PDB entry 8DY6 | electron microscopy, 4.32 A resolution (low resolution: residue-level contacts below are approximate; hydrogen-bond / salt-bridge calls are withheld) | chains B and F of the 12 polymer chains in the assembly

[Chain B (and F)]
Protein: Envelope glycoprotein gp160
Source organism: Human immunodeficiency virus 1
Notes: chain F of this document is another copy of the same molecule, construct and numbering; everything in this record applies to it too
Sequence (646 residues; numbered 19 to 664; the number before each row is that of its first residue):
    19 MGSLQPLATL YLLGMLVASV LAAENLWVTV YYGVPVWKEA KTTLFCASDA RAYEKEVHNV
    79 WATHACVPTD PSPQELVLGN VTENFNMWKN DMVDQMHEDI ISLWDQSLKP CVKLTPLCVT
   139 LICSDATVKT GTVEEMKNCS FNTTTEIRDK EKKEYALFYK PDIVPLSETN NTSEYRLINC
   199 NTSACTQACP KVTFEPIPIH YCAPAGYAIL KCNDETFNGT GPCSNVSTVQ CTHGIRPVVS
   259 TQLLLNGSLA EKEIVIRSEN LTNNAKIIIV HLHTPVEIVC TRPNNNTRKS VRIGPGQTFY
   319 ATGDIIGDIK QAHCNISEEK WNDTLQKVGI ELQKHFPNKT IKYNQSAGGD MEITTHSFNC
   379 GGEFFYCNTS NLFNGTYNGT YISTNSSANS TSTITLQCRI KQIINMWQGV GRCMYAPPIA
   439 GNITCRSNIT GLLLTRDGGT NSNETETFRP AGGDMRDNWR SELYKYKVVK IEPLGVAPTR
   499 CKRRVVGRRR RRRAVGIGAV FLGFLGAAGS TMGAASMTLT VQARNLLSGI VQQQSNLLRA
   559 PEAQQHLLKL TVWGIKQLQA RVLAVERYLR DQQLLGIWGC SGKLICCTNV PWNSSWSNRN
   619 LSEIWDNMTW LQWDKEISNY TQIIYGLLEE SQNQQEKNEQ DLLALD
Disordered / not traced: 19-521, 548-568
Cystine bridges: C598-C604

[Chain B / chain F interface]
Residue-residue contacts (25):
  S534(B) with N651(F)
  M535(B) with N651(F); K655(F)
  L537(B) with N651(F)
  T538(B) with I595(F); E647(F)
  A541(B) with Q591(F); I595(F)
  R542(B) with Q591(F); I595(F); E647(F)
  L544(B) with Q591(F)
  L545(B) with L587(F); R588(F); Q591(F)
  R579(B) with Q577(F); V580(F); E584(F)
  V583(B) with L587(F)
  Y586(B) with Q591(F)
  L587(B) with L587(F)
  K601(B) with E654(F)
  L602(B) with E654(F)
  I603(B) with Q658(F)
  C605(B) with L661(F)
Also at the interface, not in a pair above, chain B (20 interface residues in all): T536, V539, L576, G600
Also at the interface, not in a pair above, chain F (18 interface residues in all): L576, L581, V583, G594, G597

[In short]
Chain B and chain F form an interface of 20 and 18 residues respectively.
Chain B and chain F are both Envelope glycoprotein gp160 (Human immunodeficiency virus 1); the structure,
Vaccine elicited Antibody MU89+S27Y bound to CH848.D949.10.17_N133D_N138T.DS.SOSIP.664 HIV-1 Env trimer, was
determined by electron microscopy (same publication as 8DTO).
